Entry 1QMZ (X-ray diffraction, 2.20 A resolution); this record covers chains B and C of the 6 polymer chains in the assembly.

# Chain B
Name: G2/mitotic-specific cyclin A
From: Homo sapiens
UniProtKB: P20248 (CG2A_HUMAN); residues 174-432 here = UniProt positions 174-432
Amino-acid sequence (259 residues; row label = number of the first residue in the row):
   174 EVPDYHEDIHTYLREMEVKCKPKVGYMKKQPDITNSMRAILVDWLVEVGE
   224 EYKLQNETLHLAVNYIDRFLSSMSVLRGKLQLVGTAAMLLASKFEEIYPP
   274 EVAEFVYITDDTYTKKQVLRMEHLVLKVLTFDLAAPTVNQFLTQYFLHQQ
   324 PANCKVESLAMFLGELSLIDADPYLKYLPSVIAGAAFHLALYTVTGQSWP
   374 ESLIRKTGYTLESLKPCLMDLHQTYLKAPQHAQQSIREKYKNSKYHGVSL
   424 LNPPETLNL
Disordered / not traced: 174

# Chain C
Name: Cell division protein kinase 2
From: Homo sapiens
Notes: EC 2.7.1.-
UniProtKB: P24941 (CDK2_HUMAN); residues 1-298 here = UniProt positions 1-298
Amino-acid sequence (299 residues; each row starts with the number of its first residue; numbering starts at 0):
     0 SMENFQKVEKIGEGTYGVVYKARNKLTGEVVALKKIRLDTETEGVPSTAI
    50 REISLLKELNHPNIVKLLDVIHTENKLYLVFEFLHQDLKKFMDASALTGI
   100 PLPLIKSYLFQLLQGLAFCHSHRVLHRDLKPQNLLINTEGAIKLADFGLA
   150 RAFGVPVRTYTHEVVTLWYRAPEILLGCKYYSTAVDIWSLGCIFAEMVTR
   200 RALFPGDSEIDQLFRIFRTLGTPDEVVWPGVTSMPDYKPSFPKWARQDFS
   250 KVVPPLDEDGRSLLSQMLHYDPNKRISAKAALAHPFFQDVTKPVPHLRL
Disordered / not traced: 297-298
Differences from the reference sequence: cloning artifact (0)
Modified positions: Thr160 (phosphothreonine; TPO)
Ion coordination: Mg2+: Asn132, Asp145 (together with ATP)
Residues lining bound ligands: ATP (adenosine-5'-triphosphate): Ile10, Gly11, Glu12, Gly13, Thr14, Val18, Ala31, Lys33, Val64, Phe80, Glu81, Phe82, Leu83, Asp86, Lys89, Asp127, Lys129, Gln131, Asn132, Leu134, Asp145
Curated features (UniProtKB/Swiss-Prot):
  - active site: Asp127 (Proton acceptor)
  - binding site (ATP): Ile10 to Val18, Lys33, Glu81 to Leu83, Asp86, Lys129 to Asn132, Asp145
  - binding site (Mg(2+)): Asn132, Asp145
  - site (CDK7 binding): Lys9, Lys88, Lys89, Leu166
  - modified residue: Met1 (N-acetylmethionine), Lys6 (N6-acetyllysine), Thr14 (Phosphothreonine), Tyr15 (Phosphotyrosine), Tyr19 (Phosphotyrosine), Thr160 (Phosphothreonine)

# Interface between chain B and chain C
Residue-residue contacts (15; chain B residue first):
  Ser247(B) with Thr26(C); Glu28(C)
  Val248(B) with Thr26(C)
  Leu249(B) with Thr26(C), hydrogen bond (backbone-backbone); Gly27(C)
  Lys252(B) with Lys24(C); Leu25(C); Thr26(C)
  Leu255(B) with Leu25(C)
  Gln290(B) with Leu25(C)
  Arg293(B) with Glu2(C), salt bridge; Leu25(C)
  Met294(B) with Leu25(C)
  Leu297(B) with Leu25(C), hydrophobic; Thr26(C)
Interface residues without a listed pair, chain B (10 interface residues in all): Phe242
Interface residues without a listed pair, chain C (9 interface residues in all): Asn3, Arg22, Asn23

# In short
10 residues of chain B face 9 of chain C across their interface; the contacts include 1 hydrogen bond and 1
salt bridge. Polar contacts include Arg293(B)-Glu2(C) and Leu249(B)-Thr26(C). Bound to chain C: ATP.
Here chain B is G2/mitotic-specific cyclin A and chain C is Cell division protein kinase 2, both from Homo
sapiens. Entry 1QMZ (Phosphorylated CDK2-cyclyin A-substrate peptide complex) was determined by X-ray
diffraction.
